Entry 1B07 (X-ray diffraction, 2.50 A resolution); this record covers chains A and C.

Chain A:
Name: Protein (proto-oncogene crk (crk))
Organism: Mus musculus
Notes: fragment: sh3 domain
Reference sequence: Q64010 (CRK_MOUSE); residue numbers follow UniProt; this construct covers 134-190
Sequence (65 residues; row label = number of the first residue in the row):
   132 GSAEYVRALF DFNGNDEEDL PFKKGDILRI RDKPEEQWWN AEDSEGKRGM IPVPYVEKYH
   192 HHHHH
Not modelled in the structure: 132, 192-196

Chain C:
Name: Protein (SH3 peptoid inhibitor)
Sequence (12 residues; row label = number of the first residue in the row):
     1 YEVPGPVPPR RR
Not modelled in the structure: 1, 12
Covalent attachments: phenylethane (PYJ) linked to Gly5
Residues lining bound ligands: phenylethane (PYJ): Val3, Pro4, Pro6

How chain A and chain C interact:
Pairs across the interface (19; chain A residue first):
  Phe141(A) with Pro4(C), hydrophobic
  Phe143(A) with Val7(C), hydrophobic
  Asn146(A) with Val7(C); Arg10(C)
  Asp150(A) with Arg10(C), salt bridge
  Glu166(A) with Pro9(C); Arg10(C); Arg11(C), hydrogen bond (side chain-backbone)
  Gln168(A) with Pro8(C)
  Trp169(A) with Val7(C), hydrophobic; Pro8(C), hydrogen bond (side chain-backbone); Pro9(C); Arg10(C)
  Pro183(A) with Val7(C), hydrophobic; Pro8(C)
  Pro185(A) with Pro8(C)
  Tyr186(A) with Pro4(C); Gly5(C); Val7(C)
Interface residues without a listed pair, chain A (11 interface residues in all): Asp147
Interface residues without a listed pair, chain C (8 interface residues in all): Pro6

In short:
The interface between chain A and chain C involves 11 residues on one side and 8 on the other; the contacts
include 2 hydrogen bonds and 1 salt bridge. Polar pairs include Asp150(A)-Arg10(C), Glu166(A)-Arg11(C) and
Trp169(A)-Pro8(C). Phenylethane is covalently linked to Gly5(C).
Chain A is Protein (proto-oncogene crk (crk)) (Mus musculus) and chain C is Protein (SH3 peptoid inhibitor);
the structure, Crk SH3 domain complexed with peptoid inhibitor, was determined by X-ray diffraction, deposited
together with 2SEM and 3SEM.
